Entry 2BCD (X-ray diffraction, 2.10 A resolution); this record covers chains A and B.

# Chain A
Name: Serine/threonine protein phosphatase PP1-gamma catalytic subunit
Source organism: Homo sapiens
Notes: EC 3.1.3.16
UniProtKB: P36873 (PP1G_HUMAN); residues 1-323 here = UniProt positions 1-323
Chain sequence (323 residues; row label = number of the first residue in the row):
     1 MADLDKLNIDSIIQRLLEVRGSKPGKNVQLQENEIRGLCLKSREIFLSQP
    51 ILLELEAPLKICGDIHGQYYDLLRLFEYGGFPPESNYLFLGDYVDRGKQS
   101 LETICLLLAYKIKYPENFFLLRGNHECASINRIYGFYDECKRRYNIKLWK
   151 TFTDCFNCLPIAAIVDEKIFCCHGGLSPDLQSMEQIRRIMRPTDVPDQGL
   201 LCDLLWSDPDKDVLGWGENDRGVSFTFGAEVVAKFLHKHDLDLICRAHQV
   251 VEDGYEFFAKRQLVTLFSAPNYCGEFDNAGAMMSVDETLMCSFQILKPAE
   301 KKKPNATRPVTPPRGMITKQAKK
Unresolved in the structure: 1-5, 299-323
Covalently attached groups: beta-mercaptoethanol (BME) linked to Cys-127, Cys-202
Metal / ion sites: Mn2+ site 1: Asp-64, His-66, Asp-92; Mn2+ site 2: Asp-92, Asn-124, His-173, His-248
Reported in the primary citation:
  - conformationally variable residues (loop rearrangement): Pro-270 to Phe-276

# Chain B
Name: Motuporin
Chain sequence (5 residues; each row starts with the number of its first residue):
     1 XVXEX
Covalently attached groups: covalent link ACB_1/MDH_5
Modified positions: ACB (3-methyl-beta-D-aspartic acid) at position 1, 1ZN ((2S,3S,4E,6E,8S,9S)-3-amino-9-methoxy-2,6,8-trimethyl-10-phenyldeca-4,6-dienoic acid) at position 3, MDH (N-methyldehydrobutyrine) at position 5; Glu-4 (gamma-D-glutamic acid; FGA)

# Chain A / chain B interface
Pairs across the interface (16; chain A residue first):
  Arg-96(A) with ACB_1(B), hydrogen bond (side chain-backbone); Glu-4(B), hydrogen bond (side chain-backbone); MDH_5(B), hydrogen bond (side chain-backbone)
  His-125(A) with 1ZN_3(B)
  Ser-129(A) with 1ZN_3(B)
  Tyr-134(A) with ACB_1(B), hydrogen bond (side chain-backbone); 1ZN_3(B)
  Trp-206(A) with 1ZN_3(B)
  Asp-220(A) with Val-2(B)
  Arg-221(A) with Val-2(B); 1ZN_3(B), hydrogen bond (side chain-backbone)
  Val-223(A) with 1ZN_3(B)
  Tyr-272(A) with Glu-4(B), hydrogen bond (side chain-backbone)
  Cys-273(A) with MDH_5(B)
  Glu-275(A) with MDH_5(B)
  Phe-276(A) with MDH_5(B)
Also at the interface, not in a pair above, chain A (17 interface residues in all): Cys-127, Ile-130, Val-195, His-248, Val-250
Interface features reported in the paper:
  - interface residues, chain A: Arg-96(A), Ile-130(A), Tyr-134(A), Trp-206(A), Arg-221(A), Val-223(A), Tyr-272(A)

# Overview
17 residues of chain A face 5 of chain B across their interface, with 6 hydrogen bonds. Polar pairs include
Arg-96(A)/ACB_1(B), Arg-96(A)/Glu-4(B) and Arg-96(A)/MDH_5(B). Asp-64(A), His-66(A) and Asp-92(A) form the
Mn2+ site 1. Asp-92(A), Asn-124(A), His-173(A) and His-248(A) coordinate Mn2+ site 2. The paper reports
interface residues Arg-96(A), Ile-130(A) and Tyr-134(A) among others; conformational variability at
Pro-270(A).
Chain A is Serine/threonine protein phosphatase PP1-gamma catalytic subunit (Homo sapiens) and chain B is
Motuporin; the structure, X-ray crystal structure of Protein Phosphatase-1 with the marine toxin motuporin
bound, was determined by X-ray diffraction together with 2BDX from the same study.
